PDB entry 5LOP | X-ray diffraction, 3.50 A resolution | chains A and B of the 3 polymer chains in the assembly

Chain A:
Name: KLLA0F23980p
From: Kluyveromyces lactis NRRL Y-1140
UniProt: Q6CIU1 (Q6CIU1_KLULA); residue numbers follow UniProt; this construct covers 1-275
Sequence (281 residues; numbered 1 to 281; the number before each row is that of its first residue):
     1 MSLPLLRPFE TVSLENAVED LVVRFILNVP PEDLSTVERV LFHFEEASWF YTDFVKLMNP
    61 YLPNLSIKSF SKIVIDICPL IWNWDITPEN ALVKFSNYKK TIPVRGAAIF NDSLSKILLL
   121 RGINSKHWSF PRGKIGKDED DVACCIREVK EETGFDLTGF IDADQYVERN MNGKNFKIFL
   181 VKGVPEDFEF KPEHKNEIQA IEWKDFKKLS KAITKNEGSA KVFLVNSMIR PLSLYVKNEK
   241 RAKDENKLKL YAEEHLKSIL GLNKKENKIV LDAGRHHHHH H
Disordered / not traced: 1, 219-222, 265-281
Sequence notes: expression tag (276-281)
Bound ions: Mg2+ site 1: Arg-132, Glu-152 (together with 7N-methyl-8-hydroguanosine-5'-diphosphate); Mg2+ site 2: Glu-148, Glu-152, Glu-197 (together with 7N-methyl-8-hydroguanosine-5'-diphosphate)
Residues lining bound ligands: 7N-methyl-8-hydroguanosine-5'-diphosphate (M7G): Glu-45, Trp-49, Asp-53, Lys-99, Ile-123, Arg-132, Gly-133, Lys-134, Glu-148, Glu-151, Glu-152, His-194, Lys-195, Asn-196, Glu-197

Chain B:
Name: KLLA0E01827p
From: Kluyveromyces lactis NRRL Y-1140
UniProt: Q6CPV9 (Q6CPV9_KLULA); numbering as in UniProt (aligned over 1-188)
Sequence (188 residues; row label = number of the first residue in the row):
     1 MSTETLEIYR KALNFNVIAR YDPKIKQLLF HTPHATVYKW GDDNWNKLEY QGVLAIYLRD
    61 VGDKEAILPE VSSYDDTITG QQSEANTPHV LTGHDIYNYG LIIMNRINPD NFSLAIAPNS
   121 VLNKRKLFAP NREEELEPMK VEVRDDLVMI KTLKKEVYGI WVHTPEDRQN IYELIKYLLE
   181 NEPTDSFT
Disordered / not traced: 1-2, 74-83, 186-188

Chain A / chain B interface:
Residue-residue contacts (66):
  Ser-2(A) / His-89(B)
  Ser-2(A) / Val-90(B)
  Ser-2(A) / Leu-91(B)  hydrogen bond (backbone-backbone)
  Ser-2(A) / Ser-113(B)  hydrogen bond (backbone-backbone)
  Ser-2(A) / Ala-115(B)  hydrogen bond (side chain-backbone)
  Leu-3(A) / Asp-22(B)
  Leu-3(A) / Tyr-57(B)
  Leu-3(A) / Arg-59(B)
  Leu-3(A) / Leu-91(B)
  Leu-3(A) / Ser-113(B)
  Leu-3(A) / Ala-115(B)  hydrophobic
  Pro-4(A) / Leu-68(B)  hydrophobic
  Pro-4(A) / Pro-69(B)
  Pro-4(A) / Leu-91(B)
  Leu-5(A) / Tyr-21(B)
  Leu-5(A) / Asp-22(B)
  Leu-5(A) / Val-71(B)
  Leu-5(A) / Asn-111(B)
  Leu-5(A) / Ser-113(B)
  Leu-6(A) / Arg-20(B)
  Leu-6(A) / Tyr-21(B)  hydrogen bond (backbone-backbone)
  Leu-6(A) / Pro-23(B)
  Arg-7(A) / Val-71(B)
  Arg-7(A) / Ser-72(B)  hydrogen bond (side chain-backbone)
  Arg-7(A) / Ser-73(B)  hydrogen bond (side chain-backbone)
  Arg-7(A) / Asp-110(B)  salt bridge
  Pro-8(A) / Arg-20(B)
  Pro-8(A) / Tyr-21(B)
  Phe-9(A) / Tyr-21(B)
  Asn-16(A) / Arg-20(B)  hydrogen bond (backbone-side chain)
  Glu-19(A) / Leu-13(B)
  Glu-19(A) / Val-17(B)
  Glu-19(A) / Arg-20(B)
  Asp-20(A) / Val-17(B)
  Asp-20(A) / Tyr-21(B)  hydrogen bond
  Val-22(A) / Leu-13(B)  hydrophobic
  Val-23(A) / Leu-13(B)
  Val-23(A) / Asn-14(B)
  Val-23(A) / Val-17(B)  hydrophobic
  Arg-24(A) / Tyr-21(B)  hydrogen bond
  Arg-24(A) / Asn-105(B)  hydrogen bond (side chain-backbone)
  Arg-24(A) / Arg-106(B)
  Arg-24(A) / Pro-109(B)  hydrogen bond (side chain-backbone)
  Arg-24(A) / Asn-111(B)  hydrogen bond
  Phe-25(A) / Arg-106(B)
  Leu-27(A) / Arg-10(B)  hydrogen bond (backbone-side chain)
  Leu-27(A) / Leu-13(B)  hydrophobic
  Leu-27(A) / Asn-14(B)
  Asn-28(A) / Arg-10(B)  hydrogen bond
  Asn-28(A) / Asn-14(B)  hydrogen bond
  Asn-28(A) / His-31(B)
  Asn-28(A) / Pro-33(B)
  Asn-28(A) / Val-53(B)
  Val-29(A) / Arg-10(B)
  His-43(A) / Arg-106(B)  hydrogen bond
  Glu-46(A) / Arg-106(B)  salt bridge
  Phe-50(A) / Arg-106(B)
  Phe-50(A) / Asn-108(B)
  Phe-50(A) / Pro-109(B)  hydrophobic
  Phe-54(A) / Ile-107(B)
  Phe-54(A) / Asn-108(B)
  Phe-54(A) / Pro-109(B)  hydrophobic
  Cys-78(A) / Tyr-9(B)  hydrogen bond
  Leu-80(A) / Thr-5(B)
  Leu-80(A) / Leu-6(B)
  Leu-80(A) / Tyr-9(B)  hydrophobic
Interface residues without a listed pair, chain A (26 interface residues in all): Pro-30, Ile-77
Interface residues without a listed pair, chain B (38 interface residues in all): Pro-88, Tyr-97, Ile-102, Met-104, Leu-114

Overview:
26 residues of chain A face 38 of chain B across their interface, with 17 hydrogen bonds and 2 salt bridges.
Polar contacts include Arg-7(A)/Asp-110(B), Glu-46(A)/Arg-106(B) and Ser-2(A)/Ala-115(B). Ligands of chain A:
7N-methyl-8-hydroguanosine-5'-diphosphate. Arg-132(A) and Glu-152(A) coordinate Mg2+ site 1.
Here chain A is KLLA0F23980p and chain B is KLLA0E01827p, both from Kluyveromyces lactis NRRL Y-1140. Entry
5LOP (Structure of the active form of /K. lactis/ Dcp1-Dcp2-Edc3 decapping complex bound to m7GDP) was
determined by X-ray diffraction together with 5LON from the same study.
